Entry 4MIR (X-ray diffraction, 2.40 A resolution); this record covers chain A.

== Chain A ==
Protein: Putative uncharacterized protein
Organism: Brucella abortus bv. 1
UniProtKB: Q57ES7 (Q57ES7_BRUAB); residues 27-121 here = UniProt positions 27-121
Chain sequence (99 residues; each row starts with the number of its first residue):
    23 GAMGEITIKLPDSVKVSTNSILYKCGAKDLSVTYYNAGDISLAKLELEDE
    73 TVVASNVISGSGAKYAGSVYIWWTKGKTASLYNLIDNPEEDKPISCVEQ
Disordered / not traced: 23-24
Disulfide bonds: C47-C118
Sequence notes: expression tag (23-26)

== Summary ==
Chain A is Putative uncharacterized protein (Brucella abortus bv. 1); the structure, The structure of Brucella
abortus PliC in the hexagonal crystal form, was determined by X-ray diffraction.
